Entry 1PZO (X-ray diffraction, 1.90 A resolution); this record covers chain A.

# Chain A
Molecule: Beta-lactamase TEM
Source organism: Escherichia coli
Notes: EC 3.5.2.6
UniProtKB: P62593 (BLAT_ECOLI); residues 26-288 here correspond to UniProt positions 24-286 (UniProt number = residue number - 2)
Amino-acid sequence (263 residues; row label = number of the first residue in the row; note: 2 numbers in that range are skipped by the numbering (no residue carries them; nothing is unmodelled there)):
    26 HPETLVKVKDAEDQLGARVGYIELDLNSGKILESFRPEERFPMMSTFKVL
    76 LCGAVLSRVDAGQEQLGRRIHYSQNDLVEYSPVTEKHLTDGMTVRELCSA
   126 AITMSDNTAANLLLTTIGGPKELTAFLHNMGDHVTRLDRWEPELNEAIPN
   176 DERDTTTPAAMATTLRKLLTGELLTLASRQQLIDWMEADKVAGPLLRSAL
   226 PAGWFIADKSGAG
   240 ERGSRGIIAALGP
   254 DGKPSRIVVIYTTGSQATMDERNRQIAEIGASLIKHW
Construct notes: engineered mutation T182 (Met180 in P62593)
UniProt features mapped onto this chain:
  - active site: S70 (Acyl-ester intermediate), E168 (Proton acceptor)
  - binding site (substrate): K234 to G236
Disulfide bonds: C77-C123
Residues lining bound ligands:
  - Novel (CBT; n,N-bis(4-chlorobenzyl)-1H-1,2,3,4-tetraazol-5-amine), molecule 1: V216, A217, L220, S235, G236, A237, R244, G245, I246, I263, N276, I279
  - Novel (CBT), molecule 2: L220, L221, A224, L225, R244, V261, I263, N276, I279, A280, G283, L286
From the paper describing this entry:
  - binding site for Novel: L221, S235, G236, G245, I246, V261, I263, I279, L286
  - conformationally variable residues (helix shift, side-chain flip): G218 to A224, R244, E274 to S285
  - mutagenesis - M182T: unchanged binding to Novel
  - mutagenesis - G238A: decreased binding to Novel
  - catalytic residues: S70, R244 (citing earlier work)
  - mutagenesis - M182T: increased stability (citing earlier work)
  - mutagenesis - G238A: decreased stability (citing earlier work)

# In short
Bound to chain A: Novel. From UniProt: active-site residues S70 and E168 and 3 substrate-binding residues. The
paper reports catalytic residues S70 and R244; G238A reduces binding to Novel.
Chain A is Beta-lactamase TEM (Escherichia coli); the structure, TEM-1 Beta-Lactamase in Complex with a Novel,
Core-Disrupting, Allosteric Inhibitor, was determined by X-ray diffraction, deposited together with 1PZP.
